PDB entry 4CBR | X-ray diffraction, 2.30 A resolution | chain A

[Chain A]
Protein: Serine--pyruvate aminotransferase
Source organism: Homo sapiens
Notes: EC 2.6.1.44
UniProt: P21549 (SPYA_HUMAN); residue numbers follow UniProt; this construct covers 1-392
Chain sequence (392 residues; each row starts with the number of its first residue):
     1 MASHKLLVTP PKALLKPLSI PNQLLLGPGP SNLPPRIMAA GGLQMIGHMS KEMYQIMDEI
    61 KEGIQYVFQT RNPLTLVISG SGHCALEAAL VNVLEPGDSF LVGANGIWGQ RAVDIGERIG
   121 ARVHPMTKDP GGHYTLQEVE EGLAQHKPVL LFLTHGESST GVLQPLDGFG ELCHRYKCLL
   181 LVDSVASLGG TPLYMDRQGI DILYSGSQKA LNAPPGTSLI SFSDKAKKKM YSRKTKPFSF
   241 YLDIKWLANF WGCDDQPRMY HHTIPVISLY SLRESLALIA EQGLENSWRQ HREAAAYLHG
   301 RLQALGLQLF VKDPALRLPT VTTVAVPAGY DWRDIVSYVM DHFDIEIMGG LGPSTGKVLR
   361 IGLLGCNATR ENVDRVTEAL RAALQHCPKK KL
Not modelled in the structure: 1-3, 389-392
Covalently attached groups: pyridoxal phosphate (PLP) linked to Lys209
Differences from the reference sequence: engineered mutation His48 (Ser in P21549), Glu52 (Asp in P21549), Met340 (Ile in P21549)
Small-molecule neighbours: pyridoxal phosphate (PLP): Ser81, Gly82, His83, Trp108, Thr154, Gly156, Ser158, Asp183, Val185, Ala186, Gln208, Tyr260, His262, Thr263
UniProt features mapped onto this chain:
  - binding site (substrate): Arg360
  - modified residue: Thr9 (Phosphothreonine), Lys209 (N6-(pyridoxal phosphate)lysine), Lys225 (N6-acetyllysine), Lys234 (N6-acetyllysine), Lys312 (N6-acetyllysine)
  - natural variant: Thr9 (T9N: No loss of alanine--glyoxylate aminotransferase activity), Pro11 (P11L: In allele minor), Arg36 (R36C: In HP1), Gly41 (G41E: In HP1; G41R: In HP1; G41V: In HP1), Gly47 (G47R: In HP1), Gly82 (G82E: In HP1; G82R: In HP1), Glu95 (E95EE: In HP1), Trp108 (W108R: In HP1), Ala112 (A112D: In HP1), Gly116 (G116R: In HP1), Val139 (deletion: In HP1), Leu150 (L150P: In HP1), 28 further natural variant entries in UniProt
  - mutagenesis: Lys209 (K209R: Affects pyridoxal phosphate binding; loss of alanine--glyoxylate aminotransferase activity)

[Summary]
Covalently linked pyridoxal phosphate: at Lys209. Curated annotation (UniProt) lists substrate-binding residue
Arg360 and one mutagenesis site.
Chain A is Serine--pyruvate aminotransferase (Homo sapiens); the structure, X-ray structure of the more stable
human AGXT triple mutant (AGXT_HEM), was determined by X-ray diffraction (same publication as 4CBS).
